Entry 2BTX (solution NMR); this record covers chains A and B.

== Chain A ==
Name: Alpha-bungarotoxin
From: Bungarus multicinctus
UniProtKB: P60615 (NXL1A_BUNMU); residues 1-74 here = UniProt positions 1-74
Chain sequence (74 residues; row label = number of the first residue in the row):
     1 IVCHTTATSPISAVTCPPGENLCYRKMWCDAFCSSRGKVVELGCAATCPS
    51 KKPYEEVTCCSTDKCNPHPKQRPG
Disulfides: Cys3-Cys23, Cys16-Cys44, Cys29-Cys33, Cys48-Cys59, Cys60-Cys65

== Chain B ==
Name: Library derived peptide
Chain sequence (13 residues; each row starts with the number of its first residue):
     1 MRYYESSLKSYPD

== Interface between chain A and chain B ==
Pairs across the interface - 25 pairs, chain A then chain B:
  Thr6(A) - Tyr3(B)
  Ser9(A) - Tyr3(B)
  Pro10(A) - Tyr3(B)
  Ile11(A) - Tyr3(B)
  Ile11(A) - Leu8(B)
  Asp30(A) - Arg2(B)
  Asp30(A) - Tyr4(B)
  Arg36(A) - Tyr4(B)
  Arg36(A) - Glu5(B)
  Gly37(A) - Tyr4(B)
  Gly37(A) - Glu5(B)
  Lys38(A) - Tyr4(B)
  Lys38(A) - Glu5(B)
  Val39(A) - Tyr4(B)
  Val40(A) - Tyr3(B)
  Val40(A) - Tyr4(B)
  Val40(A) - Glu5(B)
  His68(A) - Tyr3(B)
  His68(A) - Tyr4(B)
  His68(A) - Leu8(B)
  Lys70(A) - Tyr4(B)
  Lys70(A) - Ser6(B)
  Lys70(A) - Ser7(B)
  Lys70(A) - Leu8(B)
  Gln71(A) - Leu8(B)
Other interface residues (no listed pair), chain A (18 interface residues in all): Met27, Cys29, Ser34, Pro69, Arg72

== Overview ==
18 residues of chain A face 7 of chain B across their interface.
Here chain A is Alpha-bungarotoxin (Bungarus multicinctus) and chain B is Library derived peptide. Entry 2BTX
(Solution NMR structure of the complex of alpha-bungarotoxin with a library derived peptide, NMR, minimized
average ...) was determined by solution NMR together with 1BXP from the same study.
